7SMD - chains A and B; structure by X-ray diffraction, 2.15 A resolution.

== Chain A ==
Molecule: Retinoblastoma-like protein 1
From: Homo sapiens
UniProtKB: P28749 (RBL1_HUMAN); the construct lacks a stretch of the UniProt sequence and is renumbered around it, so the offset changes along the chain: 391-593 = UniProt 391-593; 772-779 = UniProt 594-601; 780-886 = UniProt 780-886; 924-950 = UniProt 924-950; 1 more segments
Amino-acid sequence (371 residues; row label = number of the first residue in the row; note: 221 numbers in that range are skipped by the numbering (no residue carries them; nothing is unmodelled there); a row labelled like 950A-950J holds insertion residues (950A, then the next letters in order)):
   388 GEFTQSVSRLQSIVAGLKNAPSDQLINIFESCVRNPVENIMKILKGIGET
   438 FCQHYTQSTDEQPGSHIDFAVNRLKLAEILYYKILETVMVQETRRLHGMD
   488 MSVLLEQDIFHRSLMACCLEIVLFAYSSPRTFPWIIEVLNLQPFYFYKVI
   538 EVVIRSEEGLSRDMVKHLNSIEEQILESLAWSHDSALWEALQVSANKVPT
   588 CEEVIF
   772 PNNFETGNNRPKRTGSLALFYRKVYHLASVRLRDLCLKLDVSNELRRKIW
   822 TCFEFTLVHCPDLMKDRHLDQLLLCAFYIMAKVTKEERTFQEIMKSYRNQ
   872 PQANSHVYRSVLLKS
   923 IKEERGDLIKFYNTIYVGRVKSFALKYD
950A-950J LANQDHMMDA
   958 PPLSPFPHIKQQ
Unresolved in the structure: 388, 772-783, 923-924, 950A-950J, 966-969
Differences from the reference sequence: expression tag (388-390)
Swiss-Prot annotation at these positions:
  - modified residue: Ser961 (Phosphoserine)
Reported in the primary citation:
  - conformationally variable residues (side-chain flip): Lys853
  - mutagenesis - K853A/K943A: abolished binding to EP300-interacting inhibitor of differentiation 1 (chain B)
  - mutagenesis - N935A: abolished binding to E7 peptide
  - specificity-determining residues: Met865, Val939

== Chain B ==
Molecule: EP300-interacting inhibitor of differentiation 1
UniProtKB: Q9Y6B2 (EID1_HUMAN); residue numbers follow UniProt; this construct covers 174-187
Amino-acid sequence (14 residues; numbered 174 to 187; the number before each row is that of its first residue):
   174 LTEELGCDEIIDRE
Swiss-Prot annotation at these positions:
  - motif: Leu178 to Glu182 (LXCXE motif)
  - mutagenesis: Leu178 (L178S: Abolishes RB1 binding), Cys180 (C180G: Abolishes RB1 binding), Glu182 (E182Q: Abolishes RB1 binding)
Reported in the primary citation:
  - mutagenesis - E176R/E177R: unchanged binding to Retinoblastoma-like protein 1 (chain A)
  - mutagenesis - G179Y/D181Y: increased binding to Retinoblastoma-like protein 1 (chain A)

== Interface between chain A and chain B ==
Contacting residue pairs (27):
  Tyr849(A) - Leu178(B)
  Tyr849(A) - Gly179(B)
  Tyr849(A) - Cys180(B)
  Tyr849(A) - Glu182(B)
  Lys853(A) - Glu177(B)  salt bridge
  Lys853(A) - Leu178(B)  hydrogen bond (side chain-backbone)
  Lys853(A) - Gly179(B)  hydrogen bond (side chain-backbone)
  Thr860(A) - Glu182(B)
  Phe861(A) - Glu182(B)  hydrogen bond (backbone-side chain)
  Gln862(A) - Glu182(B)  hydrogen bond (backbone-side chain)
  Gln862(A) - Ile183(B)  hydrogen bond (side chain-backbone)
  Gln862(A) - Ile184(B)
  Lys866(A) - Arg186(B)
  Arg869(A) - Arg186(B)
  Arg880(A) - Ile184(B)
  Arg880(A) - Asp185(B)
  Arg880(A) - Arg186(B)
  Arg880(A) - Glu187(B)
  Ile931(A) - Cys180(B)  hydrophobic
  Ile931(A) - Glu182(B)
  Tyr934(A) - Leu178(B)  hydrogen bond (side chain-backbone)
  Asn935(A) - Gly179(B)
  Asn935(A) - Cys180(B)  hydrogen bond (side chain-backbone)
  Val939(A) - Leu178(B)  hydrophobic
  Lys943(A) - Glu176(B)  salt bridge
  Lys943(A) - Leu178(B)
  Leu947(A) - Leu178(B)  hydrophobic
Interface residues without a listed pair, chain A (15 interface residues in all): Val854
Interface features reported in the paper:
  - residue pairs: Lys853(A)-Glu177(B) (salt bridge)
  - interface residues, chain A: Asn935(A)

== In short ==
The interface between chain A and chain B involves 15 residues on one side and 11 on the other; the contacts
include 7 hydrogen bonds and 2 salt bridges. Polar contacts include Lys853(A)-Glu177(B), Lys943(A)-Glu176(B)
and Lys853(A)-Leu178(B). The authors report a salt bridge between Lys853(A) and Glu177(B). From the paper:
K853A/K943A of chain A abolish binding to EP300-interacting inhibitor of differentiation 1 (chain B); the
interface residue Asn935(A); 4 substitutions were tested in all.
Here chain A is Retinoblastoma-like protein 1 (Homo sapiens) and chain B is EP300-interacting inhibitor of
differentiation 1. Entry 7SMD (p107 pocket domain complexed with EID1 peptide) was determined by X-ray
diffraction, deposited together with 7SMC, 7SME and 7SMF.
